6XCB - chain A; structure by X-ray diffraction, 1.74 A resolution.

Chain A:
Name: Botulinum neurotoxin type A
Source organism: Clostridium botulinum
Notes: EC 3.4.24.69
UniProt: P0DPI0 (BXA1_CLOBO); numbering as in UniProt (aligned over 3-424)
Amino-acid sequence (440 residues; numbered -15 to 424; the number before each row is that of its first residue; numbers below 1 keep their minus sign (His-15 is residue -15)):
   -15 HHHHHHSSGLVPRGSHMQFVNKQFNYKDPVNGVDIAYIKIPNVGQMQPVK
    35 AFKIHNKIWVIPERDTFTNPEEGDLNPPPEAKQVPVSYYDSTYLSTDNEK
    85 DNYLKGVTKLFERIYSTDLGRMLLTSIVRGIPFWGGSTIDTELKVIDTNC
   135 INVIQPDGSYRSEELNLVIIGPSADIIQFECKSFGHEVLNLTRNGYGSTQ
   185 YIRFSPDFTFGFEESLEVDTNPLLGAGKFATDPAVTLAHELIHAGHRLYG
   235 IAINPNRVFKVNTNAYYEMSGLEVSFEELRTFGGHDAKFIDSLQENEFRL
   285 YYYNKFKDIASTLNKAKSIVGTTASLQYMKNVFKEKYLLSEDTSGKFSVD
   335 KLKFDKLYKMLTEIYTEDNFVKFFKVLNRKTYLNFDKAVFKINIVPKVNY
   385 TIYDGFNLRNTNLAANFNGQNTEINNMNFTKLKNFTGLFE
Unresolved in the structure: -15 to 1, 28, 140-142, 170-172, 423-424
Covalently attached groups: N-hydroxy-6-sulfanylhexanamide (UZY) linked to Cys165
Differences from the reference sequence: expression tag (-15 to 2)
Bound ions: Zn2+: His223, His227, Glu262 (together with N-hydroxy-6-sulfanylhexanamide)
Ligand contacts: N-hydroxy-6-sulfanylhexanamide (UZY): Phe163, Glu164, His223, Glu224, His227, Arg231, Glu262, Tyr366
Curated features (UniProtKB/Swiss-Prot):
  - active site: Glu224 (Proton acceptor)
  - binding site (Zn(2+)): His223, His227, Glu262
  - site (Transition state stabilizer): Arg363, Tyr366
  - natural variant: Val27 (V27A: In strain: 62A)
  - mutagenesis: Glu224 (E224D: Light chain has 5% cleavage activity on SNAP25. KM for SNAP25 is nearly wild-type; E224Q: Light chain no longer cleaves SNAP25, no effect on substrate or Zn(2+) binding), His227 (H227Y: Light chain no longer cleaves SNAP25, not toxic in vitro or in vivo when reconstituted with heavy chain), Glu262 (E262A: Light chain has 20% cleavage activity on SNAP25, 40% decrease in Zn(2+)), Phe266 (F266A: Light chain has 50% cleavage activity on SNAP25, no effect on Zn(2+) binding), Glu351 (E351A/Q: Wild-type KM for SNAP25, no protease activity, about 30% less Zn(2+)), Arg363 (R363A/H/K: Wild-type KM for SNAP25, about 75-fold decrease in kcat, no effect on Zn(2+) binding), Tyr366 (Y366A: Light chain has 40% cleavage activity on SNAP25, 30% decrease in Zn(2+); Y366F: About wild-type KM for SNAP25, 35-fold decrease in kcat, no effect on Zn(2+) binding)
What the authors report for this chain:
  - binding site for N-hydroxy-6-sulfanylhexanamide: Cys165

In short:
N-hydroxy-6-sulfanylhexanamide is covalently linked to Cys165. The Zn2+ site is built by His223, His227 and
Glu262. Curated annotation (UniProt) lists active-site residue Glu224, 3 Zn2+-binding residues and 7
mutagenesis sites. The paper reports a binding site for N-hydroxy-6-sulfanylhexanamide at Cys165.
Chain A is Botulinum neurotoxin type A (Clostridium botulinum); the structure, Structure of the C. botulinum
neurotoxin serotype A light chain protease in complex with covalent inhibitor ..., was determined by X-ray
diffraction, deposited together with 6XCD, 6XCC, 6XCE and 6XCF.
